Entry 4QV1 (X-ray diffraction, 2.50 A resolution); this record covers chains I and Y of the 28 polymer chains in the assembly.

# Chain I
Name: Proteasome subunit beta type-3
Source organism: Saccharomyces cerevisiae
Notes: EC 3.4.25.1
UniProt: P25451 (PSB3_YEAST); residues 0-204 here correspond to UniProt positions 1-205 (UniProt number = residue number + 1)
Amino-acid sequence (205 residues; numbered 0 to 204; the number before each row is that of its first residue; numbering starts at 0):
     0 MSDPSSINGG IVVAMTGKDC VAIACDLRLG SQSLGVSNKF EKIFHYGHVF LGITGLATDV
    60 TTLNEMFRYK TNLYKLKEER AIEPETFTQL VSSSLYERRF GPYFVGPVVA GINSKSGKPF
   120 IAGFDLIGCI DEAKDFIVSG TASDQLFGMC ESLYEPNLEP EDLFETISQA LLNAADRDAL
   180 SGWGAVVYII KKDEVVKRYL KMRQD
Unresolved in the structure: 0
Bound ions: Mg2+ site 1: Asp177, Ser180; Mg2+ site 2: Asp204 (shared with Ala165(Y), Asp168(Y), Ser171(Y) of chain Y)

# Chain Y
Name: Proteasome subunit beta type-5
Source organism: Saccharomyces cerevisiae
Notes: EC 3.4.25.1
UniProt: P30656 (PSB5_YEAST); residues 1-212 here correspond to UniProt positions 76-287 (UniProt number = residue number + 75)
Amino-acid sequence (212 residues; numbered 1 to 212; the number before each row is that of its first residue):
     1 TTTLAFRFQG GIIVAVDSRA TAGNWVASQT VKKVIEINPF LLGTAAGGAA DCQFWETWLG
    61 SQCRLHELRE KERISVAAAS KILSNLVYQY KGAGLSMGTM ICGYTRKEGP TIYYVDSDGT
   121 RLKGDIFCVG SGQTFAYGVL DSNYKWDLSV EDALYLGKRS ILAAAHRDAY SGGSVNLYHV
   181 TEDGWIYHGN HDVGELFWKV KEEEGSFNNV IG
Differences from the reference sequence: engineered mutation Ala45 (Met120 in P30656)
Bound ions: Mg2+: Ala165, Asp168, Ser171 (shared with Asp204(I) of chain I)

# How chain I and chain Y interact
Pairs across the interface (43):
  Ser5(I) - Asn24(Y)
  Arg27(I) - Ala169(Y)
  Ser32(I) - Arg167(Y)
  Ser32(I) - Asp168(Y)
  Ser32(I) - Ala169(Y)  hydrogen bond (backbone-backbone)
  Ser32(I) - Tyr170(Y)
  Leu33(I) - Phe135(Y)  hydrophobic
  Leu33(I) - Arg167(Y)
  Gly34(I) - Arg167(Y)  hydrogen bond (backbone-side chain)
  Asn37(I) - Asn209(Y)
  Asn37(I) - Val210(Y)
  Lys38(I) - Asn209(Y)  hydrogen bond (side chain-backbone)
  Lys38(I) - Ile211(Y)
  Gln144(I) - Trp25(Y)
  Asp175(I) - Gln29(Y)  hydrogen bond (backbone-side chain)
  Arg176(I) - Trp25(Y)
  Arg176(I) - Val26(Y)  hydrogen bond (side chain-backbone)
  Arg176(I) - Ala27(Y)  hydrogen bond (side chain-backbone)
  Arg176(I) - Ser28(Y)
  Asp177(I) - Asn24(Y)
  Asp177(I) - Val26(Y)
  Ala178(I) - Asn24(Y)  hydrogen bond (backbone-backbone)
  Ala178(I) - Val26(Y)
  Ala178(I) - Ala169(Y)
  Ala178(I) - Tyr170(Y)  hydrophobic
  Leu179(I) - Asn24(Y)
  Trp182(I) - His166(Y)  hydrogen bond (side chain-backbone)
  Lys200(I) - Trp198(Y)
  Lys200(I) - Gly212(Y)
  Met201(I) - Trp198(Y)
  Arg202(I) - Gly173(Y)  hydrogen bond (side chain-backbone)
  Arg202(I) - Asp192(Y)  salt bridge
  Arg202(I) - Gly194(Y)
  Gln203(I) - His166(Y)  hydrogen bond (backbone-side chain)
  Gln203(I) - Phe197(Y)
  Gln203(I) - Trp198(Y)
  Gln203(I) - Val210(Y)
  Asp204(I) - Arg19(Y)  salt bridge
  Asp204(I) - Ala165(Y)
  Asp204(I) - Ser171(Y)
  Asp204(I) - Gly172(Y)
  Asp204(I) - Gly173(Y)  hydrogen bond (side chain-backbone)
  Asp204(I) - Val193(Y)
Interface residues without a listed pair, chain I (22 interface residues in all): Gln31, Val35, Thr140
Interface residues without a listed pair, chain Y (27 interface residues in all): Thr21

# Overview
22 residues of chain I face 27 of chain Y across their interface, with 11 hydrogen bonds and 2 salt bridges.
Among the polar pairs are Arg202(I)-Asp192(Y), Asp204(I)-Arg19(Y) and Gly34(I)-Arg167(Y). The Mg2+ site 1 is
built by Asp177(I) and Ser180(I).
Here chain I is Proteasome subunit beta type-3 and chain Y is Proteasome subunit beta type-5, both from
Saccharomyces cerevisiae. Entry 4QV1 (yCP beta5-M45A mutant) was determined by X-ray diffraction together with
4QUX, 4QUY, 4QV0, 4QV3, 4QV4, 4QV5 and 42 further entries from the same study.
